8GY6 - chains A and B of the 4 polymer chains in the assembly; structure by electron microscopy.

Chain A:
Name: RNA-directed RNA polymerase
From: Severe acute respiratory syndrome coronavirus 2
Notes: EC 2.7.7.48
UniProt: P0DTD1 (R1AB_SARS2); residues 1-932 here correspond to UniProt positions 4393-5324 (UniProt number = residue number + 4392)
Sequence (932 residues; row label = number of the first residue in the row):
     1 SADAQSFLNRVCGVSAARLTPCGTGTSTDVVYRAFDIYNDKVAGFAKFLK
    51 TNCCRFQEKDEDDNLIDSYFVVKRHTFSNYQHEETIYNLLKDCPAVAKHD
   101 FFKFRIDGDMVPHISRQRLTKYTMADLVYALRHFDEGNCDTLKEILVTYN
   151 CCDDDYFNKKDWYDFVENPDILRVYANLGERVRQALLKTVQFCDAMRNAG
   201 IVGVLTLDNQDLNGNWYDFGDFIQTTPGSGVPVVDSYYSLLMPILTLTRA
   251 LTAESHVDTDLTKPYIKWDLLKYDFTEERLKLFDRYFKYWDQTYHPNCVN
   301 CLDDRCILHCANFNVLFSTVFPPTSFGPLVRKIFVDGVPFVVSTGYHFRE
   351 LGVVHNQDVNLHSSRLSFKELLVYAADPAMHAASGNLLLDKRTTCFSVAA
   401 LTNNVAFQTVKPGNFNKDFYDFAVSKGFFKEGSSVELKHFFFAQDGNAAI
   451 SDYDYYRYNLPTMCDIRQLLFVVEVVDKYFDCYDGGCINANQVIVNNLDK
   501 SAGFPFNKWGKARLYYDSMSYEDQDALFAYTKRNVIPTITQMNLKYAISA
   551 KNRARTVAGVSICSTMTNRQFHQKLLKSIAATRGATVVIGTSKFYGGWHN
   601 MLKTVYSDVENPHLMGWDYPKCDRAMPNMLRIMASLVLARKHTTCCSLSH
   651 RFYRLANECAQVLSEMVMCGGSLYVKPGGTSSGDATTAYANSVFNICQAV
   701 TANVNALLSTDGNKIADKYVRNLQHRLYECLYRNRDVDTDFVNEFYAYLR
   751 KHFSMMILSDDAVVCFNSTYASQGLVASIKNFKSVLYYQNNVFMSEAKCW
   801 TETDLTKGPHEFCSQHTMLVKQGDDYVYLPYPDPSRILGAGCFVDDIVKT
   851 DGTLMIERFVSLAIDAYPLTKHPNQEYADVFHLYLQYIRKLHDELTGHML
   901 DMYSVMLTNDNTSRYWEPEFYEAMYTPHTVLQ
Disordered / not traced: 1-30, 51-68, 75, 103-111, 896-910
UniProt features mapped onto this chain:
  - region: K545 to R555 (Interaction with RMP Remdesivir), T582 to P620 (RdRp Palm N-ter)
  - active site: S759, D760, D761
  - binding site (Mn(2+)): N209, D218
  - binding site (Zn(2+)): H295, C301, C306, C310, C487, H642, C645, C646
  - site: Q932 (Cleavage)
Ligand contacts:
  - Gossypol (GO3), molecule 1: Q408, D499, K500, N507, K511, N543, D845, D846
  - Gossypol (GO3), molecule 2: K593, F594, Y595, L854, E857, I864, M924, Q932

Chain B:
Name: Non-structural protein 8
From: Severe acute respiratory syndrome coronavirus 2
UniProt: P0DTD1 (R1AB_SARS2); residues 1-198 here correspond to UniProt positions 3943-4140 (UniProt number = residue number + 3942)
Sequence (198 residues; row label = number of the first residue in the row):
     1 AIASEFSSLPSYAAFATAQEAYEQAVANGDSEVVLKKLKKSLNVAKSEFD
    51 RDAAMQRKLEKMADQAMTQMYKQARSEDKRAKVTSAMQTMLFTMLRKLDN
   101 DALNNIINNARDGCVPLNIIPLTTAAKLMVVIPDYNTYKNTCDGTTFTYA
   151 SALWEIQQVVDADSKIVQLSEISMDNSPNLAWPLIVTALRANSAVKLQ
Disordered / not traced: 1-77, 145, 192-198
UniProt features mapped onto this chain:
  - site: Q198 (Cleavage)

Chain A / chain B interface:
Residue-residue contacts - 91 pairs, chain A then chain B:
  L270(A) - V115(B)
  L270(A) - I119(B)
  L270(A) - L122(B)
  L270(A) - T123(B)
  L271(A) - I106(B)
  L271(A) - N109(B)
  L271(A) - A110(B)
  L271(A) - V115(B)
  L271(A) - P116(B)
  K272(A) - P116(B)
  Y273(A) - C114(B)
  Y273(A) - P116(B)
  P323(A) - N118(B)
  T324(A) - P116(B)
  T324(A) - N118(B)
  T324(A) - I119(B)
  S325(A) - P116(B)
  S325(A) - N118(B)
  F326(A) - N118(B)
  P328(A) - P116(B)
  P328(A) - L117(B)
  L329(A) - C114(B)
  L329(A) - V115(B)
  L329(A) - P116(B)
  V330(A) - G113(B)
  V330(A) - V115(B)
  V330(A) - L117(B)
  V330(A) - I120(B)
  R331(A) - D112(B)
  R331(A) - G113(B)
  R331(A) - C114(B)
  K332(A) - L103(B)
  K332(A) - N104(B)
  K332(A) - I107(B)
  V338(A) - L95(B)
  P339(A) - N104(B)
  F340(A) - F92(B)
  F340(A) - L95(B)
  V341(A) - I120(B)
  L366(A) - Q88(B)
  F368(A) - T84(B)
  L371(A) - T84(B)
  L371(A) - M87(B)
  L371(A) - Q88(B)
  L372(A) - T84(B)
  L372(A) - M87(B)
  A375(A) - M87(B)
  A375(A) - L91(B)
  P378(A) - L117(B)
  A379(A) - L117(B)
  M380(A) - L91(B)
  M380(A) - M94(B)
  M380(A) - L95(B)
  H381(A) - M90(B)
  H381(A) - M94(B)
  A382(A) - L117(B)
  A382(A) - P121(B)
  A383(A) - L117(B)
  A383(A) - I120(B)
  A383(A) - P121(B)
  S384(A) - M94(B)
  S384(A) - L95(B)
  S384(A) - L98(B)
  G385(A) - P121(B)
  N386(A) - K127(B)
  L387(A) - P121(B)
  L387(A) - K127(B)
  L387(A) - L128(B)
  L387(A) - M129(B)
  L388(A) - M129(B)
  L389(A) - M129(B)
  L389(A) - V130(B)
  L389(A) - V131(B)
  L389(A) - Y149(B)
  D390(A) - V131(B)
  K391(A) - V131(B)
  K391(A) - P133(B)
  R392(A) - V131(B)
  N403(A) - M129(B)
  V405(A) - M129(B)
  V405(A) - V131(B)
  F407(A) - A162(B)
  F506(A) - M87(B)
  K508(A) - M90(B)
  W509(A) - V83(B)
  W509(A) - A86(B)
  W509(A) - M87(B)
  L514(A) - K79(B)
  Y515(A) - V83(B)
  Y515(A) - M87(B)
  S518(A) - R80(B)
Also at the interface, not in a pair above, chain A (54 interface residues in all): G327, T344, S367, Y374, F396, V398, N404, P505
Also at the interface, not in a pair above, chain B (41 interface residues in all): A125, I185

Summary:
54 residues of chain A and 41 residues of chain B are in contact. Ligands of chain A: Gossypol. From UniProt:
3 active-site residues, Mn2+-binding residues N209(A) and D218(A) and 8 Zn2+-binding residues on chain A.
Here chain A is RNA-directed RNA polymerase and chain B is Non-structural protein 8, both from Severe acute
respiratory syndrome coronavirus 2. Entry 8GY6 (Structure of SARS-CoV-2 RNA-dependent RNA polymerase with
gossypol binding) was determined by electron microscopy.
